1R6T - chains A and B; structure by X-ray diffraction, 2.10 A resolution.

# Chain A (and B)
Name: Tryptophanyl-tRNA synthetase
Organism: Homo sapiens
Notes: EC 6.1.1.2; chain B of this document is another copy of the same molecule, construct and numbering; everything in this record applies to it too
UniProt: P23381 (SYW_HUMAN); residue numbers follow UniProt; this construct covers 1-466
Chain sequence (477 residues; row label = number of the first residue in the row):
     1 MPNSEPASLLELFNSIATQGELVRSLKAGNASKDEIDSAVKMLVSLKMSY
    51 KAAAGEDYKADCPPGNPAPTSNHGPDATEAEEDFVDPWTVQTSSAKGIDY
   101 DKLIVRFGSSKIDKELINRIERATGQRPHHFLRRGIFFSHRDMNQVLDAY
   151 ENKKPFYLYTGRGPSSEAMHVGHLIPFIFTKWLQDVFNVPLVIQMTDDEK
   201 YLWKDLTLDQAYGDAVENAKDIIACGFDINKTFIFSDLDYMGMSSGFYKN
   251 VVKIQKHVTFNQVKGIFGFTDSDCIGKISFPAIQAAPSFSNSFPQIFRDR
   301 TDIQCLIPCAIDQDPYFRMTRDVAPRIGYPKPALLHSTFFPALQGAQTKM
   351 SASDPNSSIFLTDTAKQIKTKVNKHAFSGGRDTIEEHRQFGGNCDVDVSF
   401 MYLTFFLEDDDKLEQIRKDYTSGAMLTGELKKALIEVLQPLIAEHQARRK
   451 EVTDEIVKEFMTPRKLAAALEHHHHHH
Unresolved in the structure: 1-6, 61-81, 468-477 (chain B: 1-96, 346-354, 468-477)
Differences from the reference sequence: modified residue (42, 48, 143, 169, 195, 241, 243, 319, 350, 401, 425, 461); engineered mutation G213 (Ser in P23381), D214 (Tyr in P23381); cloning artifact (467-471); expression tag (472-477)
Modified positions: Mse42, Mse48, Mse143, Mse169, Mse195, Mse241, Mse243, Mse319, Mse350, Mse401, Mse425, Mse461 (selenomethionine; parent Met)
UniProt features mapped onto this chain:
  - motif: P164 to H173 ('HIGH' region), K349 to S353 ('KMSKS' region)
  - modified residue: K154 (N6-succinyllysine), S351 (Phosphoserine)
  - natural variant: R133 (R133C: In NEDMSBA; uncertain significance), F138 (F138Y: In HMND9; uncertain significance), H257 (H257R: In HMND9; uncertain significance), D314 (D314G: In HMND9; uncertain significance), A333 (A333T: In NEDMSBA; uncertain significance), D419 (D419N: In NEDMSBA; uncertain significance), R448 (R448W: In NEDMSBA; uncertain significance), E455 (E455D: In a breast cancer sample)
Small-molecule neighbours: tryptophanyl-5'amp (TYM): Y159, T160, G161, R162, G163, H170, G172, H173, I175, P176, Q194, T196, E199, Q284, I307, P308, C309, A310, D312, Q313, F317, T338, F339, F340, K349, Mse350
What the authors report for this chain:
  - conformationally variable residues (order/disorder transition): D61 to E81, A346 to D354

# Interface between chain A and chain B
Contacting residue pairs (69):
  D198(A) with Y248(B), hydrogen bond
  Y201(A) with V252(B), hydrophobic; K253(B); K256(B), hydrogen bond (backbone-side chain); H257(B)
  L202(A) with K256(B), hydrogen bond (backbone-side chain)
  K204(A) with K256(B), hydrogen bond (backbone-side chain)
  L208(A) with K249(B); K253(B)
  Mse241(A) with Mse241(B); G242(B); Y248(B), hydrophobic
  G242(A) with Mse241(B); G242(B); Mse243(B), hydrogen bond (backbone-backbone); S244(B), hydrogen bond (backbone-backbone)
  Mse243(A) with G242(B), hydrogen bond (backbone-backbone)
  S244(A) with G242(B), hydrogen bond (backbone-backbone)
  Y248(A) with D198(B), hydrogen bond; Mse241(B), hydrophobic; I283(B)
  K249(A) with L208(B); L238(B); D239(B), salt bridge
  V252(A) with Y201(B), hydrophobic; L202(B)
  K253(A) with Y201(B); L208(B)
  Q255(A) with C274(B); I275(B); G276(B), hydrogen bond (backbone-backbone); S279(B)
  K256(A) with Y201(B), hydrogen bond (side chain-backbone); L202(B); K204(B), hydrogen bond (side chain-backbone); C274(B)
  V258(A) with C274(B); I275(B), hydrogen bond (backbone-backbone)
  T259(A) with D271(B); S272(B); D273(B); C274(B); I275(B)
  F260(A) with F260(B), hydrophobic; D271(B); D273(B), hydrogen bond (backbone-backbone); I275(B)
  N261(A) with D271(B), hydrogen bond (backbone-backbone)
  K264(A) with D271(B), salt bridge
  D271(A) with F260(B); N261(B), hydrogen bond (backbone-backbone)
  S272(A) with T259(B)
  D273(A) with T259(B); F260(B), hydrogen bond (backbone-backbone)
  C274(A) with Q255(B); K256(B); V258(B); T259(B)
  I275(A) with Q255(B); V258(B), hydrogen bond (backbone-backbone); T259(B); F260(B); I278(B); S279(B)
  G276(A) with Q255(B), hydrogen bond (backbone-backbone)
  I278(A) with F260(B), hydrophobic; I275(B)
  S279(A) with S279(B), hydrogen bond
  I283(A) with Y248(B)
Other interface residues (no listed pair), chain A (35 interface residues in all): W203, D237, L238, H257, V263, A282
Other interface residues (no listed pair), chain B (36 interface residues in all): L206, D237, S245, V263, A282

# Overview
Chain A and chain B form an interface of 35 and 36 residues respectively, with 20 hydrogen bonds and 2 salt
bridges. Polar contacts include K249(A)-D239(B), K264(A)-D271(B) and D198(A)-Y248(B). Bound to chain A:
tryptophanyl-5'amp. The paper reports conformational variability at D61(A) and A346(A).
Chain A and chain B are both Tryptophanyl-tRNA synthetase (Homo sapiens); the structure, crystal structure of
human tryptophanyl-tRNA synthetase, was determined by X-ray diffraction, deposited together with 1Q11.
